Entry 6HIZ (electron microscopy, 3.08 A resolution); this record covers chains CN and CA of the 28 polymer chains in the assembly.

[Chain CN]
Molecule: uS14m
From: Trypanosoma brucei brucei
UniProt: Q580I0 (Q580I0_TRYB2); residues 1-166 here = UniProt positions 1-166
Chain sequence (166 residues; each row starts with the number of its first residue):
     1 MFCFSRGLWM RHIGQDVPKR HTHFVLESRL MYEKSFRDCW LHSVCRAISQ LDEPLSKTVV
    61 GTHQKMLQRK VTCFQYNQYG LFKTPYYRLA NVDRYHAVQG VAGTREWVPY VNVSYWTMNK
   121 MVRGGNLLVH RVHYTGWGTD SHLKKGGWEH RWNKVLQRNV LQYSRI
Not modelled in the structure: 1-9

[Chain CA]
Molecule: 611-nt RNA strand
From: Trypanosoma brucei brucei
Sequence (611 nucleotides; each row starts with the number of its first residue):
     1 UAAAUUAUGG UCAAUUGUUA GUAUUCAUAU UAAUUUUUUU AAAUGUUUUA UCAUUUUAUA
    61 AAGGUUUAUU UUUGAAAGAU UUUUUGUAUA AAAUUUUAGG AAUAGUUAAU AAUAAUUUAU
   121 AAUUUUGAUU AGAUUGUUUU GUUAAUGCUA UUAGAUGGGU GUGGAAAAAU AAAAAAAAUA
   181 AUUAAUAUAU AUCAAUAAUA AAUUAAAUUA AUCUAUUAGU CAGAAAUGGA UGCCAGCCGU
   241 UGCGGUAAUU UCUAUGCUUU UAAAUAUUAU ACAAUUAUCA UAUUAAAUUG UUAAGUGCUG
   301 AUUUAACCAA UAAAAAUAUA AAUAAUUUUU AUUUGUUUUU AAACACCAUU AGGUAUAUGC
   361 AAAUAUAAAA UUAUAGUAAU UAUAAAUUAU AUUAUAUUAU AUUUAUUCAU AUAAUUAAUA
   421 GGAUAAUAUU UGUAGUUUUU GAUACCAUGA UAAGGAUUAU AAAUUGAAAG UGUUAAUAUC
   481 AUAAUCAAAA UUUAUUAUUU AUAUUAAAUA UGUAUGUGUA GAUAAAAUAA GAAAUUAAAA
   541 AGGUAUUGUU GCCCACCAAU UUUUAUAAUA AAAAUAACGU GCAGUAAUUA AUAUAUUUAU
   601 AAAAAUAUAU U
Not modelled in the structure: 1-394, 538-611
Sequence notes: conflict U473 (G3014 in 343546)
Residues lining bound ligands:
  - spermidine (SPD), molecule 1: U398, A399, U457, U458, A459
  - spermidine (SPD), molecule 2: A452, A453, G454, G466, A467, A468, A469, G470

[How chain CN and chain CA interact]
Pairs across the interface (58):
  Met-10(CN) with U415(CA), hydrogen bond to the sugar; U416(CA), base contact
  Arg-11(CN) with U415(CA), base contact; U416(CA), base contact; U482(CA), base contact
  His-12(CN) with U416(CA), hydrogen bond to the base; U440(CA), phosphate contact; G441(CA), phosphate contact; A442(CA), salt bridge to the phosphate; U443(CA), hydrogen bond to the sugar; A483(CA), salt bridge to the phosphate
  Ile-13(CN) with A417(CA), hydrogen bond to the base; U440(CA), sugar contact; G441(CA), phosphate contact
  Gly-14(CN) with G441(CA), hydrogen bond to the phosphate
  Gln-15(CN) with U416(CA), hydrogen bond to the base; A442(CA), phosphate contact; U443(CA), hydrogen bond to the phosphate
  Pro-18(CN) with A442(CA), hydrogen bond to the sugar; U443(CA), phosphate contact
  Lys-19(CN) with U443(CA), phosphate contact; U474(CA), salt bridge to the phosphate
  Arg-20(CN) with U416(CA), salt bridge to the phosphate; U443(CA), hydrogen bond to the phosphate; U482(CA), hydrogen bond to the phosphate; A483(CA), salt bridge to the phosphate
  His-21(CN) with A484(CA), stacking on the base; U485(CA), hydrogen bond to the base
  His-23(CN) with U416(CA), sugar contact
  Phe-24(CN) with A484(CA), sugar contact; U485(CA), base contact
  Glu-27(CN) with C486(CA), hydrogen bond to the base
  Met-31(CN) with C486(CA), base contact
  Phe-82(CN) with C486(CA), sugar contact
  Thr-84(CN) with C486(CA), hydrogen bond to the phosphate; A487(CA), base contact
  Pro-85(CN) with A487(CA), base contact; A508(CA), base contact
  Tyr-87(CN) with A508(CA), base contact
  Arg-88(CN) with C486(CA), salt bridge to the phosphate; A487(CA), hydrogen bond to the base
  Leu-89(CN) with C486(CA), sugar contact
  Ala-90(CN) with U485(CA), base contact
  Val-92(CN) with U485(CA), base contact
  His-96(CN) with U474(CA), sugar contact
  Val-98(CN) with U473(CA), base contact
  Gln-99(CN) with A484(CA), base contact; U485(CA), hydrogen bond to the base
  Tyr-115(CN) with U473(CA), hydrogen bond to the base
  Trp-116(CN) with U473(CA), hydrogen bond to the phosphate; U474(CA), sugar contact
  Asn-119(CN) with U451(CA), hydrogen bond to the sugar
  Lys-120(CN) with U451(CA), base contact; U474(CA), hydrogen bond to the base
  Arg-123(CN) with U451(CA), phosphate contact; A452(CA), salt bridge to the phosphate
  His-133(CN) with U464(CA), base contact
  Tyr-134(CN) with G466(CA), hydrogen bond to the phosphate
Other interface residues (no listed pair), chain CA (24 interface residues in all): A414, U439, G472, A475

[In short]
32 residues of chain CN and 24 residues of chain CA are in contact, with 20 hydrogen bonds, 7 salt bridges and
1 aromatic stacking contact. Among the polar pairs are His-12(CN)/U416(CA), Ile-13(CN)/A417(CA) and
Gln-15(CN)/U416(CA). Bound to chain CA: spermidine.
Chain CN is uS14m and chain CA is a 611-nt RNA strand, both from Trypanosoma brucei brucei; the structure,
Cryo-EM structure of the Trypanosoma brucei mitochondrial ribosome - This entry contains the head of the ...,
was determined by electron microscopy (same publication as 6HIV, 6HIW, 6HIX and 6HIY).
